PDB entry 7YOZ | electron microscopy, 4.30 A resolution (low resolution: residue-level contacts below are approximate; hydrogen-bond / salt-bridge calls are withheld) | chains G and I of the 10 polymer chains in the assembly

# Chain G
Molecule: Histone H3.1
Organism: Homo sapiens
UniProt: P68431 (H31_HUMAN); residues 1-135 here correspond to UniProt positions 2-136 (UniProt number = residue number + 1)
Amino-acid sequence (139 residues; numbered -3 to 135; the number before each row is that of its first residue; numbers below 1 keep their minus sign (Gly-3 is residue -3)):
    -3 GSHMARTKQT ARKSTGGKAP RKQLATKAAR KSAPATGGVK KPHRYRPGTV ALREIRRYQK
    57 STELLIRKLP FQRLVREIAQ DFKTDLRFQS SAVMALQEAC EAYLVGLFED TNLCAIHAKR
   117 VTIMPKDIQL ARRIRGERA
Unresolved in the structure: -3 to 58
Differences from the reference sequence: expression tag (-3 to 0)
Curated features (UniProtKB/Swiss-Prot):
  - modified residue: Arg2 (Asymmetric dimethylarginine), Thr3 (Phosphothreonine), Lys4 (Allysine), Gln5 (5-glutamyl dopamine), Thr6 (Phosphothreonine), Arg8 (Citrulline), Lys9 (N6,N6,N6-trimethyllysine), Ser10 (ADP-ribosylserine), Thr11 (Phosphothreonine), Lys14 (N6-(2-hydroxyisobutyryl)lysine), Arg17 (Asymmetric dimethylarginine), Lys18 (N6-(2-hydroxyisobutyryl)lysine), Lys23 (N6-(2-hydroxyisobutyryl)lysine), Arg26 (Citrulline), Lys27 (N6,N6,N6-trimethyllysine), Ser28 (ADP-ribosylserine), Lys36 (N6,N6,N6-trimethyllysine), Lys37 (N6-methyllysine), Tyr41 (Phosphotyrosine), Lys56 (N6,N6,N6-trimethyllysine) and 8 more in UniProt
  - lipidation: Lys18 (N6-decanoyllysine)

# Chain I
Molecule: Widom601 DNA FW
Organism: synthetic construct
Sequence (145 nucleotides; each row starts with the number of its first residue; numbers below 1 keep their minus sign (DA-70 is residue -70)):
   -70 ATCAGAATCC CGGTGCCGAG GCCGCTCAAT TGGTCGTAGA CAGCTCTAGC ACCGCTTAAA
   -10 CGCACGTACG CGCTGTCCCC CGCGTTTTAA CCGCCAAGGG GATTACTCCC TAGTCTCCAG
    50 GCACGTGTCA GATATATACA TCGAT
Unresolved in the structure: -70 to -62, 60-74

# How chain G and chain I interact
Residue-residue contacts - 10 pairs, chain G then chain I:
  Arg72(G) - DC8(I)
  Arg83(G) - DC7(I)
  Arg83(G) - DC8(I)
  Phe84(G) - DC7(I)
  Phe84(G) - DC8(I)
  Gln85(G) - DC7(I)
  Ser86(G) - DC7(I)
  Val117(G) - DG27(I)
  Val117(G) - DG28(I)
  Thr118(G) - DG28(I)
Also at the interface, not in a pair above, chain G (8 interface residues in all): Arg116
Also at the interface, not in a pair above, chain I (5 interface residues in all): DG29

# In short
The interface between chain G and chain I involves 8 residues on one side and 5 on the other.
Here chain G is Histone H3.1 (Homo sapiens) and chain I is Widom601 DNA FW (synthetic construct). Entry 7YOZ
(Cryo-EM structure of human subnucleosome (intermediate form)) was determined by electron microscopy together
with 7X57 and 7X58 from the same study.
